Entry 7PDS (electron microscopy, 3.14 A resolution); this record covers chains B and C of the 7 polymer chains in the assembly.

# Chain B (and C)
Name: Similar to D. nodosus vapE
Organism: Staphylococcus aureus
Notes: chain C of this document is another copy of the same molecule, construct and numbering; everything in this record applies to it too
UniProtKB: Q8VLX1 (Q8VLX1_STAAU); residue numbers follow UniProt; this construct covers 1-477
Sequence (477 residues; numbered 1 to 477; the number before each row is that of its first residue):
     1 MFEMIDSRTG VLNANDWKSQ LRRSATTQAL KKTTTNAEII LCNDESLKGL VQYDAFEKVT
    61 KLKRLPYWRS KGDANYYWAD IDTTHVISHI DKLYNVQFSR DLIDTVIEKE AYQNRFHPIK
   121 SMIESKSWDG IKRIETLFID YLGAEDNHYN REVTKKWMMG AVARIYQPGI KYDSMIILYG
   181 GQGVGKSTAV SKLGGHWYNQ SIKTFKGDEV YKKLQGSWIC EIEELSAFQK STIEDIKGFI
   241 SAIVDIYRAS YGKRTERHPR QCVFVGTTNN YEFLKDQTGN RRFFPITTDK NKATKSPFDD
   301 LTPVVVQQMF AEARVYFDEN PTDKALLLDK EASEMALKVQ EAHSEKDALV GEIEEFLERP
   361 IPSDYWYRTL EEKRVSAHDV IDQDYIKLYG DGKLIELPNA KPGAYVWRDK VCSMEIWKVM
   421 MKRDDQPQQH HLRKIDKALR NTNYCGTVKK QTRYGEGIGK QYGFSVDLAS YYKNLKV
Unresolved in the structure: 1-14, 382-385, 387-393, 474-477 (chain C: 1-14, 387-393, 473-477)
Ligand contacts:
  - ATP-gamma-S (AGS; phosphothiophosphoric acid-adenylate ester): Gly181, Gln182, Gly183, Val184, Gly185, Lys186, Ser187, Thr188, Glu224, Asn269, Phe298, Asp299
  - ATP-gamma-S: Lys171, Asp173, Lys237, Arg281, Arg282, Asp323, Lys324, Leu327
Reported in the primary citation:
  - binding site for polyA: Arg248, Tyr251
  - mutagenesis - R248A/Y251A/K253A: abolished catalytic activity on 20nt forked substrate

# Chain B / chain C interface
Pairs across the interface (99):
  Glu57(B) - Arg257(C)  salt bridge
  Lys58(B) - Arg254(C)
  Val59(B) - Arg254(C)
  Trp68(B) - Tyr112(C)
  Arg69(B) - Tyr112(C)  hydrogen bond
  Arg69(B) - Arg115(C)
  Ser70(B) - Arg115(C)
  Ile81(B) - Glu108(C)
  Ile81(B) - Tyr112(C)  hydrophobic
  Thr84(B) - Thr105(C)
  Thr84(B) - Lys109(C)
  His85(B) - Lys109(C)
  His85(B) - Tyr112(C)
  Ser88(B) - Glu38(C)  hydrogen bond
  Ser88(B) - Lys109(C)
  Asp91(B) - Arg22(C)
  Asp91(B) - Thr33(C)
  Asp91(B) - Thr34(C)
  Asp91(B) - Thr35(C)  hydrogen bond
  Lys92(B) - Arg22(C)  hydrogen bond (backbone-side chain)
  Lys92(B) - Thr35(C)
  Asn95(B) - Arg22(C)  hydrogen bond
  Gln97(B) - Thr33(C)
  Gln97(B) - Thr34(C)  hydrogen bond
  Arg100(B) - Thr105(C)  hydrogen bond
  Gln182(B) - Lys237(C)  hydrogen bond
  Gln182(B) - Gly279(C)
  Gln182(B) - Asn280(C)
  Gln182(B) - Arg281(C)  hydrogen bond (backbone-side chain)
  Gln182(B) - Arg282(C)
  Thr188(B) - Lys171(C)
  Ser191(B) - Ile243(C)
  His196(B) - Arg257(C)
  Tyr198(B) - Ile246(C)
  Asn199(B) - Ile246(C)
  Gln200(B) - Ala242(C)
  Gln200(B) - Ile243(C)
  Gln200(B) - Val244(C)
  Ser201(B) - Val244(C)
  Ser201(B) - Asp245(C)
  Ser201(B) - Ile246(C)  hydrogen bond (side chain-backbone)
  Lys203(B) - Tyr211(C)
  Glu209(B) - Arg248(C)  salt bridge
  Lys212(B) - Arg248(C)
  Lys212(B) - Thr255(C)  hydrogen bond (backbone-side chain)
  Lys213(B) - Asp208(C)  salt bridge
  Lys213(B) - Ile246(C)
  Lys213(B) - Thr255(C)
  Gly216(B) - Arg257(C)  hydrogen bond (backbone-side chain)
  Ser217(B) - Ile246(C)
  Ser217(B) - Arg257(C)
  Glu223(B) - Gly238(C)
  Glu224(B) - Glu234(C)
  Glu224(B) - Lys237(C)  salt bridge
  Ser226(B) - Glu234(C)
  Gln229(B) - Thr232(C)  hydrogen bond
  Gln229(B) - Glu234(C)  hydrogen bond
  Lys230(B) - Asp235(C)  salt bridge
  Ser250(B) - Arg248(C)
  Ser250(B) - Gly252(C)  hydrogen bond (side chain-backbone)
  Ser250(B) - Lys253(C)  hydrogen bond (side chain-backbone)
  Tyr251(B) - Tyr251(C)
  Tyr251(B) - Lys253(C)
  Asn269(B) - Thr278(C)
  Tyr271(B) - Arg440(C)
  Tyr271(B) - Thr447(C)
  Glu272(B) - Arg440(C)  salt bridge
  Glu272(B) - Lys449(C)  salt bridge
  Asp299(B) - Lys324(C)  salt bridge
  Glu345(B) - Gln429(C)  hydrogen bond
  Glu345(B) - Arg433(C)  salt bridge
  Lys346(B) - Gln429(C)
  Lys346(B) - Lys449(C)
  Lys346(B) - Tyr462(C)
  Asp347(B) - Gln429(C)
  Ala348(B) - Leu432(C)  hydrophobic
  Ala348(B) - Gln461(C)  hydrogen bond (backbone-side chain)
  Leu349(B) - Gln426(C)
  Gly351(B) - Ile458(C)
  Gly351(B) - Gly459(C)
  Gly351(B) - Lys460(C)
  Glu352(B) - Met414(C)
  Glu352(B) - Lys418(C)
  Glu352(B) - Gly457(C)
  Glu352(B) - Ile458(C)  hydrogen bond (backbone-backbone)
  Glu354(B) - Lys460(C)
  Glu355(B) - Gly455(C)
  Glu355(B) - Glu456(C)
  Glu355(B) - Gly459(C)
  Glu358(B) - Arg453(C)  salt bridge
  Arg359(B) - Glu456(C)  salt bridge
  His378(B) - Glu456(C)
  Val380(B) - Glu456(C)
  Met421(B) - Gln426(C)
  His430(B) - Gln428(C)
  His431(B) - Gln426(C)  hydrogen bond
  Lys434(B) - Gln426(C)
  Lys434(B) - Gln428(C)
  Lys434(B) - Gln429(C)
Interface residues without a listed pair, chain B (66 interface residues in all): Asp73, Tyr77, Ile87, Gly183, Trp197, Lys275, Glu341, Arg423, Ile435
Interface residues without a listed pair, chain C (59 interface residues in all): Ser241, Asp425, Asp436, Val448
Interface features reported in the paper:
  - residue pairs: Lys253(C)-Tyr251(B)

# Summary
66 residues of chain B face 59 of chain C across their interface; the contacts include 20 hydrogen bonds and
11 salt bridges. Among the polar pairs are Glu57(B)-Arg257(C), Glu209(B)-Arg248(C) and Lys213(B)-Asp208(C).
The authors report a contact between Lys253(C) and Tyr251(B). From the paper: a binding site for polyA at
Arg248(B) and Tyr251(B); R248A/Y251A/K253A of chain B abolish catalytic activity on 20nt forked substrate.
Chain B and chain C are both Similar to D. nodosus vapE (Staphylococcus aureus); the structure, The structure
of PriRep1 with dsDNA, was determined by electron microscopy together with 7OLA and 7OM0 from the same study.
